Entry 6ZOT (X-ray diffraction, 2.70 A resolution); this record covers chains B and A of the 3 polymer chains in the assembly.

Chain B (and A):
Molecule: YTH domain-containing family protein 3
Organism: Homo sapiens
Notes: chain A of this document is another copy of the same molecule, construct and numbering; everything in this record applies to it too
Reference sequence: Q7Z739 (YTHD3_HUMAN); numbering as in UniProt (aligned over 392-571)
Amino-acid sequence (199 residues; each row starts with the number of its first residue):
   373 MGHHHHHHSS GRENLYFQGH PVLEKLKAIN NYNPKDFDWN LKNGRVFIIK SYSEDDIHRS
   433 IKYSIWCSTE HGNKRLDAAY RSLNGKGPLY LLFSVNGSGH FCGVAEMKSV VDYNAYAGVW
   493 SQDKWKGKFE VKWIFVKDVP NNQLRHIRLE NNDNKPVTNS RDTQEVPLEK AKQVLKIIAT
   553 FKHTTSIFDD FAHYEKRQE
Unresolved in the structure: 373-391 (chain A: 373-402, 488-497, 563-571)
Differences from the reference sequence: initiating methionine (373); expression tag (374-391)
Reported in the primary citation:
  - binding site for the 5-nt RNA strand: Tyr-424, Trp-438, Cys-439, Trp-492, Trp-497, Asp-534

Interface between chain B and chain A:
Residue-residue contacts (30; chain B residue first):
  Tyr-424(B) / Glu-522(A)
  Tyr-424(B) / Asn-523(A)
  Tyr-424(B) / Asn-524(A)  hydrogen bond (backbone-backbone)
  Tyr-424(B) / Asp-525(A)  hydrogen bond (backbone-backbone)
  Tyr-424(B) / Asn-526(A)
  Ser-425(B) / Asn-523(A)
  Ser-425(B) / Asp-525(A)
  Glu-426(B) / Asn-523(A)  hydrogen bond (backbone-backbone)
  Val-467(B) / Asn-523(A)
  Asn-468(B) / Glu-522(A)
  Asn-468(B) / Asn-523(A)
  Gly-469(B) / Glu-522(A)
  Gly-469(B) / Pro-539(A)
  Ser-493(B) / Asp-525(A)  hydrogen bond
  Gln-494(B) / Asp-525(A)
  Thr-557(B) / Ser-454(A)
  Asp-561(B) / Arg-447(A)
  Asp-561(B) / Ala-450(A)
  Asp-562(B) / Arg-447(A)  salt bridge
  Ala-564(B) / His-443(A)
  Ala-564(B) / Lys-446(A)
  His-565(B) / His-443(A)
  His-565(B) / Arg-447(A)
  His-565(B) / Asp-534(A)
  His-565(B) / Thr-535(A)  hydrogen bond
  Tyr-566(B) / Arg-447(A)
  Lys-568(B) / His-443(A)
  Arg-569(B) / Asn-524(A)
  Arg-569(B) / Arg-533(A)
  Arg-569(B) / Gln-536(A)
Interface residues without a listed pair, chain B (19 interface residues in all): Ser-423, Asp-427, Thr-556
Interface residues without a listed pair, chain A (17 interface residues in all): Arg-417, Leu-540

Summary:
19 residues of chain B face 17 of chain A across their interface; the contacts include 5 hydrogen bonds and 1
salt bridge. Polar contacts include Asp-562(B)/Arg-447(A), Ser-493(B)/Asp-525(A) and His-565(B)/Thr-535(A).
From the paper: a binding site for the 5-nt RNA strand at Tyr-424(B), Trp-438(B) and Cys-439(B) among others.
Both chains are YTH domain-containing family protein 3 (Homo sapiens). Entry 6ZOT (Crystal structure of YTHDF3
YTH domain in complex with m6A RNA) was determined by X-ray diffraction.
